Entry 4A1X (X-ray diffraction, 1.90 A resolution); this record covers chains A and C.

# Chain A
Name: Nonstructural protein 4A, serine protease NS3
Source organism: Hepatitis C virus subtype 1B
Notes: EC 3.4.21.98, 3.6.1.15, 3.6.4.13
Reference sequence: P26662 (POLG_HCVJA); the construct has insertions or renumbered stretches relative to UniProt, so the offset changes along the chain: -14 to -2 = UniProt 1678-1690; 2-180 = UniProt 1028-1206
Amino-acid sequence (203 residues; row label = number of the first residue in the row; numbers below 1 keep their minus sign (Gly-14 is residue -14)):
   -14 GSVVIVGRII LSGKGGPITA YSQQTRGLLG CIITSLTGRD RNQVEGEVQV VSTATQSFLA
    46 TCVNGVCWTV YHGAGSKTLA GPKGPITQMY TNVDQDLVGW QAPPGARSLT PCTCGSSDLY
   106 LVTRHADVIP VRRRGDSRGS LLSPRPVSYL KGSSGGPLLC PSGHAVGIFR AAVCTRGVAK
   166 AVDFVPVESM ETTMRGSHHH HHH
Not modelled in the structure: -2 to 1, 181-188
Differences from the reference sequence: linker (-1 to 1); expression tag (181-188); variant Ile114 (Val1140 in P26662), Val132 (Ile1158 in P26662)
Cystine bridges: Cys47-Cys52
Bound ions: Zn2+: Cys97, Cys99, Cys145
UniProt features mapped onto this chain:
  - region: Ser-13 to Gly-2 (NS3-binding)
  - active site (Charge relay system): His57, Asp81, Ser139
  - binding site (Zn(2+)): Cys97, Cys99, Cys145, His149
From the paper describing this entry:
  - mutagenesis - A156V: unchanged catalytic activity
  - mutagenesis - A156V (1.5-fold): unchanged binding to CP5-46-4D5E

# Chain C
Name: CP5-46-A peptide
Amino-acid sequence (21 residues; numbered 1 to 21; the number before each row is that of its first residue):
     1 GELGRLVYLL DGPGYDPIHC D
Not modelled in the structure: 1-3, 21
From the paper describing this entry:
  - mutagenesis - G4D/R5E (6-fold): increased binding to Nonstructural protein 4A, serine protease NS3 (chain A)

# How chain A and chain C interact
Residue-residue contacts - 54 pairs, chain A then chain C:
  Val-9(A) - Tyr15(C)
  Gly-8(A) - Tyr15(C)
  Ser7(A) - Tyr15(C)  hydrogen bond
  Gln8(A) - Tyr15(C)
  Gln9(A) - Tyr15(C)
  Leu13(A) - Pro13(C)
  Leu13(A) - Gly14(C)
  Ser37(A) - Pro13(C)
  Ser37(A) - Gly14(C)  hydrogen bond (side chain-backbone)
  Thr38(A) - Pro13(C)
  Ala39(A) - Pro13(C)
  Thr40(A) - Gly12(C)
  Thr40(A) - Pro13(C)
  Gln41(A) - Leu10(C)
  Gln41(A) - Asp11(C)
  Gln41(A) - Gly12(C)
  Gln41(A) - Pro13(C)
  Ser42(A) - Leu10(C)
  Ser42(A) - Asp11(C)  hydrogen bond (backbone-backbone)
  Ser42(A) - Gly12(C)  hydrogen bond (side chain-backbone)
  Ser42(A) - Gly14(C)  hydrogen bond (side chain-backbone)
  Ser42(A) - Pro17(C)
  Phe43(A) - Leu10(C)  hydrophobic
  His57(A) - Tyr8(C)
  His57(A) - Leu10(C)
  Gly58(A) - Leu10(C)
  Arg109(A) - Gly14(C)  hydrogen bond (side chain-backbone)
  Arg109(A) - Tyr15(C)  hydrogen bond (side chain-backbone)
  Arg109(A) - Pro17(C)
  Val132(A) - Leu9(C)
  Leu135(A) - Leu9(C)
  Lys136(A) - Leu9(C)
  Lys136(A) - Leu10(C)
  Lys136(A) - Asp11(C)  salt bridge
  Lys136(A) - His19(C)
  Gly137(A) - Leu9(C)  hydrogen bond (backbone-backbone)
  Gly137(A) - Asp11(C)
  Ser138(A) - Leu9(C)  hydrogen bond (backbone-backbone)
  Ser139(A) - Leu9(C)  hydrogen bond (side chain-backbone)
  Ser139(A) - Leu10(C)
  Phe154(A) - Leu9(C)  hydrophobic
  Arg155(A) - Tyr8(C)
  Ala156(A) - Val7(C)
  Ala156(A) - Tyr8(C)  hydrophobic
  Ala157(A) - Arg5(C)
  Ala157(A) - Leu6(C)
  Ala157(A) - Val7(C)  hydrogen bond (backbone-backbone)
  Ala157(A) - Leu9(C)  hydrophobic
  Val158(A) - Arg5(C)
  Val158(A) - Leu6(C)  hydrophobic
  Cys159(A) - Gly4(C)
  Cys159(A) - Arg5(C)  hydrogen bond (backbone-backbone)
  Cys159(A) - Val7(C)  hydrophobic
  Thr160(A) - Gly4(C)
Interface residues without a listed pair, chain A (33 interface residues in all): Arg11, Val35, Arg123, Asp168
Interface residues without a listed pair, chain C (15 interface residues in all): Ile18

# Summary
Chain A and chain C form an interface of 33 and 15 residues respectively; the contacts include 12 hydrogen
bonds and 1 salt bridge. Polar pairs include Lys136(A)-Asp11(C), Ser7(A)-Tyr15(C) and Ser37(A)-Gly14(C). From
the paper: G4D/R5E of chain C increase binding to Nonstructural protein 4A, serine protease NS3 (chain A);
A156V of chain A leaves catalytic activity unchanged.
Chain A is Nonstructural protein 4A, serine protease NS3 (Hepatitis C virus subtype 1B) and chain C is
CP5-46-A peptide; the structure, Co-Complex structure of NS3-4A protease with the inhibitory peptide CP5-46-A
(Synchrotron data), was determined by X-ray diffraction together with 4A1T and 4A1V from the same study.
